PDB entry 7ORO | electron microscopy, 2.90 A resolution | chains T and A of the 5 polymer chains in the assembly

== Chain T ==
Molecule: 25-nt RNA strand
Sequence (25 nucleotides; numbered 1 to 25; the number before each row is that of its first residue):
     1 UAUCUAUACUUGGUAGUACACUACU
Not modelled in the structure: 1-14

== Chain A ==
Protein: La Crosse virus polymerase
From: La Crosse orthobunyavirus
Notes: EC 2.7.7.48
UniProt: A5HC98 (L_BUNLC); residue numbers follow UniProt; this construct covers 1-1028, 1042-2263
Amino-acid sequence (2276 residues; numbered 1 to 2263 plus 26 insertion-coded residues; 13 numbers in that range are skipped by the numbering (no residue carries them; nothing is unmodelled there); the number before each row is that of its first residue; a row labelled like 1028A-1028Z holds insertion residues (1028A, then the next letters in order)):
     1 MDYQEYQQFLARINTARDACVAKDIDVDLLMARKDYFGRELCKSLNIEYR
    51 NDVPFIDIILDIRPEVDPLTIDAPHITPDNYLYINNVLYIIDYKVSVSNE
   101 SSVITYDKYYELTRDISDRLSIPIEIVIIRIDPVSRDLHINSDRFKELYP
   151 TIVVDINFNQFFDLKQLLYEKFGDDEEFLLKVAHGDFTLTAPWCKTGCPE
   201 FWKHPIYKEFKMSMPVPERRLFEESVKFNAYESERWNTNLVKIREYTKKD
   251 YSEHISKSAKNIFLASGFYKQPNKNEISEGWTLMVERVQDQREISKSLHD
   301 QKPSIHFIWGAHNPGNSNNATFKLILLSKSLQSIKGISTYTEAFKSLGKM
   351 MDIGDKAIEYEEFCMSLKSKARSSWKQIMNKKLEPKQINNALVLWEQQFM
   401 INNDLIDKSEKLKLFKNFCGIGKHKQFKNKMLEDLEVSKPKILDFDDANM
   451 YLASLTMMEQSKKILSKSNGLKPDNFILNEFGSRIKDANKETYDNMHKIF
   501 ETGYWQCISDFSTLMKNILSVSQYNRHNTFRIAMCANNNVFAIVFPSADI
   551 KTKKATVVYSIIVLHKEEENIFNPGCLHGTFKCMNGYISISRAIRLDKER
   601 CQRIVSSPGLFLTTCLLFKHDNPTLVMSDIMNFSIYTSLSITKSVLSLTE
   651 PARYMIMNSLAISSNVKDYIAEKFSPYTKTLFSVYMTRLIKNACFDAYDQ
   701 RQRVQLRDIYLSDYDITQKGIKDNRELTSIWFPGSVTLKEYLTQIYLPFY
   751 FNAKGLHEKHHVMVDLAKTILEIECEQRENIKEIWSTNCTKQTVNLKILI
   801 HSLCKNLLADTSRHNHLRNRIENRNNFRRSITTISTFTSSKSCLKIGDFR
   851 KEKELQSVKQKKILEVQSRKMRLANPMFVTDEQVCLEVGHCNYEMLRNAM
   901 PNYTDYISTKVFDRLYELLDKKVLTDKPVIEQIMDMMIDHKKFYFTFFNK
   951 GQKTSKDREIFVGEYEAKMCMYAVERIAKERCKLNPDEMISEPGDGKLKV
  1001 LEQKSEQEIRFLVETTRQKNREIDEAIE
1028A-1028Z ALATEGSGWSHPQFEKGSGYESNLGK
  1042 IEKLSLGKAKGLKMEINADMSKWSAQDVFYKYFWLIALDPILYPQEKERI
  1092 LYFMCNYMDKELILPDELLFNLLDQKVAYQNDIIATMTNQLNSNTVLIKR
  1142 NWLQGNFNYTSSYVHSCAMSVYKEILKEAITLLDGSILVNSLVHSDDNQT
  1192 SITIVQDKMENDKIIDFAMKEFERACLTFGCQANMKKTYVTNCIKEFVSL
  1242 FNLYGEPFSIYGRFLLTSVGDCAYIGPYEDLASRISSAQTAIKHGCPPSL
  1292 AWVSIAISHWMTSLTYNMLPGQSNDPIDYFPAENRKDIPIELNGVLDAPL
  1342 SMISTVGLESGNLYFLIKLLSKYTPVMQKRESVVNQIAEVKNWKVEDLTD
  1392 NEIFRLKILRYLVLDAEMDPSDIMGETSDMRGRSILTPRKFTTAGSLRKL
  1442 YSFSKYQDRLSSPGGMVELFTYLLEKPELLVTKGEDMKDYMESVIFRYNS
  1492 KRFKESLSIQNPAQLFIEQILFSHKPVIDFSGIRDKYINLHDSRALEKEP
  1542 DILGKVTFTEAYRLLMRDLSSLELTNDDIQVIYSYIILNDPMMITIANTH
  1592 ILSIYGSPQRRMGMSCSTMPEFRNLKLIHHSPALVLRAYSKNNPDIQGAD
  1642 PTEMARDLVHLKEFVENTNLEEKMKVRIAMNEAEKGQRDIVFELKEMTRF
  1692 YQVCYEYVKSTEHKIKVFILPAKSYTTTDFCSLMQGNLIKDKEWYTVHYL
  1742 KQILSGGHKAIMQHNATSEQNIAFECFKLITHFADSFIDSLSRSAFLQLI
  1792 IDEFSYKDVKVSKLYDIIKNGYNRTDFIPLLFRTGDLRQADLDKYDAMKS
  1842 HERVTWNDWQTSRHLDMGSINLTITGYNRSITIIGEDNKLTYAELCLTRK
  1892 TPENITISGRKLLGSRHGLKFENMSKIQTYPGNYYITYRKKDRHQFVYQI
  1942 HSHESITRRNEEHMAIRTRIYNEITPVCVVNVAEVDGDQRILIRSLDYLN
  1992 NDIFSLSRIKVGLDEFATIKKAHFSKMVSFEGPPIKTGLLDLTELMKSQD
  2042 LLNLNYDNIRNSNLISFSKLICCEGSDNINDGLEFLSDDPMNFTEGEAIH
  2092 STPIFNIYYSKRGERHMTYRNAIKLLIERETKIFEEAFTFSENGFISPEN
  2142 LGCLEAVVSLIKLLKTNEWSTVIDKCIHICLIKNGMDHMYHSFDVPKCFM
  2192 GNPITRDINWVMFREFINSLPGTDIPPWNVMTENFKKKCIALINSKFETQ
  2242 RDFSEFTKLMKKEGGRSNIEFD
Not modelled in the structure: 425-436, 549-553, 855-892, 1028A-1028Z, 1531-1543, 1841-1981, 2191-2198, 2239-2263
Construct notes: engineered mutation Lys-34 (His in A5HC98); insertion (1028G-1028S)
Bound ions: Mg2+ near Asp-1188 (its only coordinating residue here); Zn2+: Cys-2064, His-2169, Asp-2178, His-2182
Reported in the primary citation:
  - conformationally variable residues (helix shift, loop rearrangement): Gly-1423 to Leu-1441
  - mutagenesis - H34K: abolished catalytic activity (citing earlier work)
  - mutagenesis - M989A: decreased catalytic activity on 25-mer product
  - mutagenesis - I990A: increased catalytic activity on 25-mer
  - mutagenesis - M989A, S991A: unchanged catalytic activity
  - mutagenesis - S991A (13.8-fold): increased catalytic activity on replication products

== Interface between chain T and chain A ==
Contacting residue pairs (48):
  A15(T) / Ser-842(A)  hydrogen bond to the phosphate
  A15(T) / Ser-908(A)  hydrogen bond to the phosphate
  A15(T) / Phe-948(A)  sugar contact
  G16(T) / Lys-841(A)  phosphate contact
  G16(T) / Ser-842(A)  hydrogen bond to the phosphate
  G16(T) / Phe-948(A)  sugar contact
  G16(T) / Lys-950(A)  hydrogen bond to the base
  G16(T) / Arg-958(A)  hydrogen bond to the base
  G16(T) / Ile-960(A)  base contact
  G16(T) / Phe-961(A)  hydrogen bond to the sugar
  G16(T) / Val-962(A)  sugar contact
  G16(T) / Gln-1145(A)  hydrogen bond to the base
  G16(T) / Gly-1146(A)  base contact
  U17(T) / Lys-841(A)  phosphate contact
  U17(T) / Lys-968(A)  salt bridge to the phosphate
  U17(T) / Gly-1146(A)  hydrogen bond to the sugar
  U17(T) / Asn-1147(A)  sugar contact
  U17(T) / Asn-1149(A)  base contact
  A18(T) / Thr-836(A)  hydrogen bond to the phosphate
  A18(T) / Arg-976(A)  salt bridge to the phosphate
  A18(T) / Ile-990(A)  sugar contact
  A18(T) / Tyr-1150(A)  hydrogen bond to the phosphate
  C19(T) / Lys-979(A)  salt bridge to the phosphate
  C19(T) / Ile-990(A)  sugar contact
  C19(T) / Glu-992(A)  hydrogen bond to the sugar
  C19(T) / Pro-993(A)  sugar contact
  C19(T) / Gly-994(A)  hydrogen bond to the sugar
  C19(T) / Lys-997(A)  sugar contact
  C19(T) / Tyr-1150(A)  sugar contact
  A20(T) / Pro-993(A)  phosphate contact
  A20(T) / Gly-994(A)  sugar contact
  C21(T) / Lys-1284(A)  sugar contact
  C21(T) / Lys-1705(A)  salt bridge to the phosphate
  C21(T) / Ile-1706(A)  hydrogen bond to the phosphate
  C21(T) / Lys-1707(A)  phosphate contact
  U22(T) / Ser-1277(A)  sugar contact
  U22(T) / Lys-1705(A)  salt bridge to the phosphate
  U22(T) / Lys-1707(A)  salt bridge to the phosphate
  A23(T) / Glu-1270(A)  sugar contact
  A23(T) / Ala-1273(A)  sugar contact
  A23(T) / Ser-1274(A)  hydrogen bond to the sugar
  A23(T) / Gly-1348(A)  phosphate contact
  C24(T) / Tyr-1269(A)  hydrogen bond to the phosphate
  C24(T) / Glu-1270(A)  sugar contact
  C24(T) / Arg-1424(A)  salt bridge to the phosphate
  C24(T) / Ser-1425(A)  phosphate contact
  U25(T) / Arg-1424(A)  phosphate contact
  U25(T) / Ser-1425(A)  hydrogen bond to the phosphate
Interface residues without a listed pair, chain A (43 interface residues in all): Ser-839, Val-911, Asn-949, Tyr-972, Gln-1280, Gly-1423, Arg-1493, Gln-1693

== Summary ==
The interface between chain T and chain A involves 11 residues on one side and 43 on the other, with 16
hydrogen bonds and 7 salt bridges. Polar pairs include G16(T)/Lys-950(A), G16(T)/Arg-958(A) and
G16(T)/Gln-1145(A). From the paper: H34K of chain A abolishes catalytic activity; conformational variability
at Gly-1423(A); 4 substitutions were tested in all.
Here chain T is a 25-nt RNA strand and chain A is La Crosse virus polymerase (La Crosse orthobunyavirus).
Entry 7ORO (La Crosse virus polymerase at replication early-elongation stage) was determined by electron
microscopy, deposited together with 7ORI, 7ORJ, 7ORK, 7ORL and 7ORM.
